Entry 5LOB (X-ray diffraction, 3.30 A resolution); this record covers chains E and G of the 7 polymer chains in the assembly.

Chain E (and G):
Name: Synaptosomal-associated protein 25
Organism: Rattus norvegicus
Notes: fragment: C-terminal helix; chain G of this document is another copy of the same molecule, construct and numbering; everything in this record applies to it too
Reference sequence: P60881 (SNP25_RAT), isoform P60881-2; residue numbers follow UniProt; this construct covers 141-203
Chain sequence (96 residues; numbered 108 to 203; the number before each row is that of its first residue; X marks 14 residues of unknown identity (built as UNK)):
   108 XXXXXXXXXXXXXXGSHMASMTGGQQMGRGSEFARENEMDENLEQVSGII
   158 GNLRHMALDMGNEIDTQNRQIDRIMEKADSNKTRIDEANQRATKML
Not modelled in the structure: 108-137 (chain G: 122-140, 198-203)
Construct notes: expression tag (122-140)
Swiss-Prot annotation at these positions:
  - site ((Microbial infection) Cleavage): R180, I181, Q197, R198
  - modified residue (Phosphoserine): S154, S187

How chain E and chain G interact:
Residue-residue contacts - 23 pairs, chain E then chain G:
  I157(E) with M182(G), hydrophobic; A185(G), hydrophobic
  L160(E) with I178(G)
  R161(E) with N175(G), hydrogen bond (side chain-backbone); I178(G); D179(G)
  A164(E) with I171(G); I178(G), hydrophobic
  L165(E) with N175(G)
  M167(E) with I171(G)
  G168(E) with I171(G)
  I171(E) with A164(G); M167(G), hydrophobic; I171(G), hydrophobic
  N175(E) with A164(G)
  I178(E) with L160(G); A164(G), hydrophobic
  M182(E) with I157(G), hydrophobic; R161(G)
  A185(E) with I157(G), hydrophobic
  K189(E) with L150(G)
  N196(E) with M146(G), hydrogen bond
  R198(E) with E143(G), salt bridge
Also at the interface, not in a pair above, chain E (19 interface residues in all): M146, L150, D179, I192
Also at the interface, not in a pair above, chain G (21 interface residues in all): G168, Q174, R176, K189, I192, D193, N196

Overview:
19 residues of chain E and 21 residues of chain G are in contact; the contacts include 2 hydrogen bonds and 1
salt bridge. Polar pairs include R198(E)-E143(G), R161(E)-N175(G) and N196(E)-M146(G).
Chain E and chain G are both Synaptosomal-associated protein 25 (Rattus norvegicus); the structure, Structure
of the Ca2+-bound Rabphilin3A C2B- SNAP25 complex (C2 space group), was determined by X-ray diffraction,
deposited together with 5LO8 and 5LOW.
